PDB entry 4CFP | X-ray diffraction, 2.15 A resolution | chain A

# Chain A
Molecule: Membrane-bound lytic murein transglycosylase C
Organism: Escherichia coli
Notes: EC 4.2.2.-
Reference sequence: C5A0N2 (MLTC_ECOBW); residues 20-359 here = UniProt positions 20-359
Chain sequence (341 residues; numbered 19 to 359; the number before each row is that of its first residue):
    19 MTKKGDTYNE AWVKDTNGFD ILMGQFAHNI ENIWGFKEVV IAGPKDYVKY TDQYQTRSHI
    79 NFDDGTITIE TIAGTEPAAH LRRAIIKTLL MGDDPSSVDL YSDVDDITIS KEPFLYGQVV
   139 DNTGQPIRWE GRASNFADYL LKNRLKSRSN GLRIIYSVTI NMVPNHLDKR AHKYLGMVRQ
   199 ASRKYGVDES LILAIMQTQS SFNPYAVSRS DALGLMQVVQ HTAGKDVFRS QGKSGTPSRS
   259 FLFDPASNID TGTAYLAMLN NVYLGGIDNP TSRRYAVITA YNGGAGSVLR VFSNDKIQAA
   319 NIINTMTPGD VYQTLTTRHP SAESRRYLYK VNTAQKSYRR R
Unresolved in the structure: 19-32
Sequence notes: expression tag (19); engineered mutation Gln217 (Glu in C5A0N2)
What the authors report for this chain:
  - binding site for N-acetyl-beta-muramic acid: Asp244, Tyr273, Lys314
  - binding site for the ligand AMV: Glu341
  - binding site for N-acetylglucosamine: Tyr281, Tyr299
  - mutagenesis - I59R, R227A: decreased catalytic activity on sacculus

# Overview
The paper reports a binding site for N-acetyl-beta-muramic acid at Asp244, Tyr273 and Lys314; I59R and R227A
reduce catalytic activity on sacculus.
Chain A is Membrane-bound lytic murein transglycosylase C (Escherichia coli); the structure, Crystal structure
of MltC in complex with tetrasaccharide at 2.15 A resolution, was determined by X-ray diffraction (same
publication as 4C5F, 4CFO and 4CHX).
